PDB entry 4W4O | X-ray diffraction, 1.80 A resolution | chains B and C of the 3 polymer chains in the assembly

[Chain B]
Molecule: Ig gamma-1 chain C region
Source organism: Homo sapiens
Reference sequence: P01857 (IGHG1_HUMAN); residues 224-447 here correspond to UniProt positions 107-330 (UniProt number = residue number - 117)
Chain sequence (224 residues; each row starts with the number of its first residue):
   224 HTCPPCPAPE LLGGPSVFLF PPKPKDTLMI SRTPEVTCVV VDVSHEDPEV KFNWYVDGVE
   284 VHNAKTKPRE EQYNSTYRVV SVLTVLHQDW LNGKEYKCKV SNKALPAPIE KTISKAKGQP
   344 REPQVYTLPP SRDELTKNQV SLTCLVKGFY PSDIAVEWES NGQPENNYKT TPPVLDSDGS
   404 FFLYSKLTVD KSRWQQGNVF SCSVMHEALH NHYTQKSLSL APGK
Unresolved in the structure: 224-234, 444-447
Sequence notes: conflict A444 (Ser327 in P01857)
Disulfides: C261-C321, C367-C425
Covalent attachments: glycan linked to N297
Bound ions: Zn2+ site 1: H310, H435 (shared with E277(C) of chain C); Zn2+ site 2: E345 (together with acetate ion)
UniProt features mapped onto this chain:
  - glycosylation: N297 (N-linked (GlcNAc...) (complex) asparagine)
From the paper describing this entry:
  - conformationally variable residues (domain motion): P329
  - post-translational modification sites: N297 (citing earlier work)

[Chain C]
Molecule: High affinity immunoglobulin gamma Fc receptor I
Source organism: Homo sapiens
Reference sequence: P12314 (FCGR1_HUMAN); residues 16-289 here = UniProt positions 16-289
Chain sequence (280 residues; numbered 16 to 295; the number before each row is that of its first residue):
    16 QVDTPKAVIK LQPPWVSVFQ EESVTLHCEV PHLPGSSSTQ WFLNGTAIQT STPTYHITSA
    76 SEDDSGEYRC QRGLSGRSDP IQLEVHRGWL LLQVSSRVLT EGEPLALRCH AWKDKLVYNV
   136 LYYRNGKAFK FFHWNSNLTI LKTNMSHSGT YHCSGMGKHR YTSAGISVTV KELFPAPVLT
   196 ASVTSPLLEG TPVTLSCETK LLLQRPGLQL YFSFYMGSKT LRGRDTSSEY QILTARREDS
   256 GLYWCEAATE DGNVLKRSPE LELQVLGHQQ PTPVHHHHHH
Unresolved in the structure: 16-20, 46-48, 283-295
Sequence notes: engineered mutation P20 (Thr in P12314), K25 (Thr in P12314), S38 (Thr in P12314), P46 (Leu in P12314), I63 (Thr in P12314), T69 (Ser in P12314), H71 (Arg in P12314), E77 (Val in P12314), D78 (Asn in P12314), V100 (Ile in P12314), L114 (Phe in P12314), M160 (Ile in P12314), S163 (Asn in P12314), T195 (Asn in P12314), T206 (Asn in P12314), P207 (Leu in P12314), D240 (Asn in P12314), H283 (Leu in P12314), Q285 (Leu in P12314); expression tag (290-295)
Disulfides: C43-C85, C124-C168, C212-C260
Covalent attachments: N-acetylglucosamine (NAG) linked to N59, N159
Bound ions: Zn2+ site 1 near H174 (its only coordinating residue here); Zn2+ site 2: E261 (shared with 2 residues of chain A); Zn2+ site 3: E277 (shared with H310(B), H435(B) of chain B)
From the paper describing this entry:
  - binding site for N-acetylglucosamine: L136, R175
  - post-translational modification sites: N159
  - conformationally variable residues (domain motion): V185 to E187

[Chain B / chain C interface]
Residue-residue contacts (23; chain B residue first):
  L235(B) - Y133(C)  hydrophobic
  L235(B) - W149(C)
  G236(B) - Y133(C)
  G236(B) - N134(C)
  G236(B) - H148(C)
  G236(B) - W149(C)
  G237(B) - N134(C)  hydrogen bond (backbone-side chain)
  G237(B) - H148(C)
  D265(B) - F146(C)
  D265(B) - H148(C)
  S267(B) - F146(C)
  S267(B) - H148(C)
  E269(B) - K145(C)  salt bridge
  D270(B) - H148(C)  salt bridge
  Y296(B) - K142(C)  hydrogen bond (backbone-side chain)
  N297(B) - L136(C)
  N297(B) - A143(C)
  S298(B) - L136(C)
  S298(B) - A143(C)
  S298(B) - K145(C)
  S298(B) - F146(C)
  T299(B) - F146(C)
  A327(B) - H148(C)
Also at the interface, not in a pair above, chain B (14 interface residues in all): P238, V266
Also at the interface, not in a pair above, chain C (10 interface residues in all): F144

[In short]
The interface between chain B and chain C involves 14 residues on one side and 10 on the other; the contacts
include 2 hydrogen bonds and 2 salt bridges. Among the polar pairs are E269(B)-K145(C), D270(B)-H148(C) and
G237(B)-N134(C). The paper reports a binding site for N-acetylglucosamine at L136(C) and R175(C); modification
sites N297(B) and N159(C).
Chain B is Ig gamma-1 chain C region and chain C is High affinity immunoglobulin gamma Fc receptor I, both
from Homo sapiens; the structure, High-resolution crystal structure of Fc bound to its human receptor
Fc-gamma-RI, was determined by X-ray diffraction together with 4W4N from the same study.
